8UMX - chains C and E of the 6 polymer chains in the assembly; structure by electron microscopy, 4.00 A resolution.

[Chain C]
Molecule: Flagellar motor switch protein FliM
Source organism: Salmonella enterica subsp. enterica serovar Typhimurium
Reference sequence: P26418 (FLIM_SALTY); numbering as in UniProt (aligned over 1-334)
Sequence (334 residues; numbered 1 to 334; the number before each row is that of its first residue):
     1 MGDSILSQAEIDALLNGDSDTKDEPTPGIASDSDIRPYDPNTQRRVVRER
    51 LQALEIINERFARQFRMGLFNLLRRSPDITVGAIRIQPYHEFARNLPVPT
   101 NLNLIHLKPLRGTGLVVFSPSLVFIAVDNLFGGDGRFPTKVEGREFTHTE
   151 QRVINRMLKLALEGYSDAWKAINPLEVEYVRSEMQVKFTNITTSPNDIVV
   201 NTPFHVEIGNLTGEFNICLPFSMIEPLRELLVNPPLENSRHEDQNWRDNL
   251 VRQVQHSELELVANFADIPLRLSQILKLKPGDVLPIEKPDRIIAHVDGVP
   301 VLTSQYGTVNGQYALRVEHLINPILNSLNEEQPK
Unresolved in the structure: 1-35, 323-334
Swiss-Prot annotation at these positions:
  - mutagenesis: Asn155 (N155E: Altered motor bias with clockwise rotation, partially suppresses a yhjH disruption), Leu160 (L160D: Altered motor bias with clockwise rotation, partially suppresses a yhjH disruption)
From the paper describing this entry:
  - conformationally variable residues: Arg63

[Chain E]
Molecule: Flagellar motor switch protein FliN
Source organism: Salmonella enterica subsp. enterica serovar Typhimurium
Reference sequence: P26419 (FLIN_SALTY); residue numbers follow UniProt; this construct covers 1-137
Sequence (137 residues; row label = number of the first residue in the row):
     1 MSDMNNPSDENTGALDDLWADALNEQKATTTKSAADAVFQQLGGGDVSGA
    51 MQDIDLIMDIPVKLTVELGRTRMTIKELLRLTQGSVVALDGLAGEPLDIL
   101 INGYLIAQGEVVVVADKYGVRITDIITPSERMRRLSR
Unresolved in the structure: 1-55, 135-137

[Chain C / chain E interface]
Pairs across the interface (9):
  Arg36(C) with Val112(E); Val113(E), hydrogen bond (backbone-backbone); Val114(E); Ala115(E)
  Tyr38(C) with Val111(E); Tyr118(E), hydrophobic
  Arg48(C) with Asp116(E), salt bridge
  Ile275(C) with Ile57(E), hydrophobic
  Leu276(C) with Ile57(E), hydrophobic
Also at the interface, not in a pair above, chain C (9 interface residues in all): Pro37, Arg44, Val46, Leu272
Also at the interface, not in a pair above, chain E (9 interface residues in all): Leu56

[Summary]
The chain C/chain E interface involves 9 residues from each chain; the contacts include 1 hydrogen bond and 1
salt bridge. Polar pairs include Arg48(C)-Asp116(E) and Arg36(C)-Val113(E). UniProt lists 2 mutagenesis sites
on chain C. From the paper: conformational variability at Arg63(C).
Here chain C is Flagellar motor switch protein FliM and chain E is Flagellar motor switch protein FliN, both
from Salmonella enterica subsp. enterica serovar Typhimurium. Entry 8UMX (Cryo-EM structure of a single
subunit of a Clockwise-locked form of the Salmonella enterica Typhimurium flagellar ...) was determined by
electron microscopy, deposited together with 8UCS, 8UMD, 8UOX and 8UPL.
